Entry 3L5V (X-ray diffraction, 1.70 A resolution); this record covers chains A and B of the 3 polymer chains in the assembly.

[Chain A (and B)]
Molecule: Macrophage migration inhibitory factor
Organism: Homo sapiens
Notes: EC 5.3.2.1, 5.3.3.12; chain B of this document is another copy of the same molecule, construct and numbering; everything in this record applies to it too
UniProt: P14174 (MIF_HUMAN); residues 1-114 here correspond to UniProt positions 2-115 (UniProt number = residue number + 1)
Sequence (122 residues; row label = number of the first residue in the row):
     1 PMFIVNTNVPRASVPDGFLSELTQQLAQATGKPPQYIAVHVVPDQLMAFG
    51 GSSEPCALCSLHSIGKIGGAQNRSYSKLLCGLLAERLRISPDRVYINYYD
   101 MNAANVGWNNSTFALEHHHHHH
Not modelled in the structure: 118-122 (chain B: 115-122)
Construct notes: expression tag (115-122)
UniProt features mapped onto this chain:
  - active site: Pro1 (Proton acceptor)
  - binding site (substrate): Lys32, Ile64, Asn97
  - modified residue: Lys77 (N6-acetyllysine)

[Chain A / chain B interface]
Pairs across the interface (60):
  Pro1(A) - Tyr95(B)
  Met2(A) - Leu58(B)  hydrophobic
  Met2(A) - Tyr95(B)  hydrophobic
  Met2(A) - Asn97(B)  hydrogen bond
  Arg11(A) - Leu46(B)
  Leu19(A) - Leu46(B)  hydrophobic
  Thr23(A) - Gly51(B)
  Pro34(A) - Gly50(B)
  Gln35(A) - Phe49(B)
  Gln35(A) - Gly50(B)
  Tyr36(A) - Tyr95(B)  hydrogen bond (backbone-side chain)
  Ile37(A) - Phe49(B)
  Ile37(A) - Gly50(B)  hydrogen bond (backbone-backbone)
  Ala38(A) - Ala48(B)
  Ala38(A) - Phe49(B)  hydrophobic
  Ala38(A) - Leu58(B)  hydrophobic
  Val39(A) - Met47(B)
  Val39(A) - Ala48(B)  hydrogen bond (backbone-backbone)
  His40(A) - Asn6(B)
  His40(A) - Gln45(B)  hydrogen bond
  His40(A) - Leu46(B)
  His40(A) - Met47(B)
  His40(A) - Leu58(B)
  Val41(A) - Leu46(B)  hydrogen bond (backbone-backbone)
  Val42(A) - Gln45(B)
  His62(A) - Asn97(B)
  His62(A) - Tyr99(B)  hydrogen bond
  Met101(A) - Asn97(B)
  Met101(A) - Tyr98(B)
  Ala104(A) - Asn72(B)  hydrogen bond (backbone-side chain)
  Asn105(A) - Ile67(B)
  Asn105(A) - Asn72(B)
  Asn105(A) - Ile96(B)
  Asn105(A) - Asn97(B)
  Asn105(A) - Tyr98(B)  hydrogen bond (backbone-backbone)
  Val106(A) - Ile96(B)
  Gly107(A) - Ser76(B)
  Gly107(A) - Val94(B)
  Gly107(A) - Tyr95(B)
  Gly107(A) - Ile96(B)  hydrogen bond (backbone-backbone)
  Gly107(A) - Tyr98(B)
  Trp108(A) - Phe49(B)
  Trp108(A) - Asp92(B)  hydrogen bond (side chain-backbone)
  Trp108(A) - Val94(B)
  Trp108(A) - Tyr95(B)
  Asn109(A) - Pro91(B)  hydrogen bond (backbone-backbone)
  Asn109(A) - Asp92(B)
  Asn110(A) - Arg73(B)
  Asn110(A) - Ser76(B)
  Asn110(A) - Lys77(B)  hydrogen bond (backbone-backbone)
  Asn110(A) - Cys80(B)  hydrogen bond (backbone-side chain)
  Asn110(A) - Pro91(B)
  Ser111(A) - Arg73(B)
  Ser111(A) - Ser76(B)  hydrogen bond (backbone-side chain)
  Thr112(A) - Asn72(B)
  Thr112(A) - Arg73(B)
  Thr112(A) - Ser76(B)
  Phe113(A) - Tyr95(B)  hydrophobic
  Ala114(A) - Arg73(B)  hydrogen bond (backbone-side chain)
  His117(A) - Arg73(B)  hydrogen bond (backbone-side chain)
Other interface residues (no listed pair), chain B (26 interface residues in all): Gly69, Gly81, Arg93

[In short]
Chain A and chain B form an interface of 28 and 26 residues respectively; the contacts include 17 hydrogen
bonds. Polar pairs include Met2(A)-Asn97(B), Tyr36(A)-Tyr95(B) and His40(A)-Gln45(B). Curated annotation
(UniProt) lists active-site residue Pro1(A) and 3 substrate-binding residues on chain A.
Both chains are Macrophage migration inhibitory factor (Homo sapiens). Entry 3L5V (Crystal structure of
macrophage migration inhibitory factor (MIF) with glycerol at 1.70A resolution) was determined by X-ray
diffraction together with 3L5P, 3L5R, 3L5S, 3L5T and 3L5U from the same study.
